PDB entry 8VVE | electron microscopy, 3.30 A resolution | chains C and B of the 5 polymer chains in the assembly

Chain C:
Protein: Guanine nucleotide-binding protein G(I)/G(S)/G(T) subunit beta-1
Organism: Homo sapiens
UniProt: P62873 (GBB1_HUMAN); numbering as in UniProt (aligned over 1-340)
Amino-acid sequence (340 residues; each row starts with the number of its first residue):
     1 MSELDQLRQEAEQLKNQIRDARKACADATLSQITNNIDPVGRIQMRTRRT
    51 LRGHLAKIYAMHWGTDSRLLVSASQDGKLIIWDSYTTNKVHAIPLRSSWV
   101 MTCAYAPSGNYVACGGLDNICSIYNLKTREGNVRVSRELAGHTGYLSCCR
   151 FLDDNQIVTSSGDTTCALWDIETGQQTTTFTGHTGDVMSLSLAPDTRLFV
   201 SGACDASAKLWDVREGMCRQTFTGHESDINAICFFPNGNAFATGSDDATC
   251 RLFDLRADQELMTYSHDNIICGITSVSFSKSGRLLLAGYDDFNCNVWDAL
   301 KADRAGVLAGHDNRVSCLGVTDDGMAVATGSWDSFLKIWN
Not modelled in the structure: 1
Curated features (UniProtKB/Swiss-Prot):
  - modified residue: Ser2 (N-acetylserine), His266 (Phosphohistidine)
  - natural variant: Leu30 (L30F: In MRD42; uncertain significance), Arg52 (R52G: In MRD42), Gly64 (G64V: In MRD42), Asp76 (D76E: In MRD42; D76G: In MRD42), Gly77 (G77S: In MRD42), Lys78 (K78R: In MRD42), Ile80 (I80N: In MRD42; I80T: In MRD42), His91 (H91R: In MRD42; uncertain significance), Ala92 (A92T: In MRD42), Pro94 (P94S: In MRD42), Leu95 (L95P: In MRD42), Arg96 (R96L: In MRD42), 5 further natural variant entries in UniProt

Chain B:
Protein: Guanine nucleotide-binding protein G(i) subunit alpha-1
Organism: Homo sapiens
UniProt: P63096 (GNAI1_HUMAN); residues 1-354 here = UniProt positions 1-354
Amino-acid sequence (354 residues; row label = number of the first residue in the row):
     1 MGCTLSAEDKAAVERSKMIDRNLREDGEKAAREVKLLLLGAGESGKSTIV
    51 KQMKIIHEAGYSEEECKQYKAVVYSNTIQSIIAIIRAMGRLKIDFGDSAR
   101 ADDARQLFVLAGAAEEGFMTAELAGVIKRLWKDSGVQACFNRSREYQLND
   151 SAAYYLNDLDRIAQPNYIPTQQDVLRTRVKTTGIVETHFTFKDLHFKMFD
   201 VGGQRSERKKWIHCFEGVTAIIFCVALSDYDLVLAEDEEMNRMHESMKLF
   251 DSICNNKWFTDTSIILFLNKKDLFEEKIKKSPLTICYPEYAGSNTYEEAA
   301 AYIQCQFEDLNKRKDTKEIYTHFTCATDTKNVQFVFDAVTDVIIKNNLKD
   351 CGLF
Not modelled in the structure: 1-4, 54-179
Curated features (UniProtKB/Swiss-Prot):
  - region: Lys35 to Thr48 (G1 motif), Asp173 to Thr181 (G2 motif), Phe196 to Arg205 (G3 motif), Ile265 to Asp272 (G4 motif), Thr324 to Thr329 (G5 motif)
  - binding site (GTP): Glu43 to Thr48, Ser151, Leu175 to Thr181, Asp200 to Gln204, Asn269 to Asp272, Ala326
  - binding site (Mg(2+)): Ser47, Thr181
  - modified residue: Arg178 (ADP-ribosylarginine), Gln204 (Deamidated glutamine), Cys351 (ADP-ribosylcysteine)
  - lipidation: Gly2 (N-myristoyl glycine), Cys3 (S-palmitoyl cysteine)
  - natural variant: Gly40 (G40C: In NEDHISB; G40R: In NEDHISB), Gly45 (G45D: In NEDHISB), Thr48 (T48I: In NEDHISB; T48K: In NEDHISB), Gln52 (Q52P: In NEDHISB), Ser75 (deletion: In NEDHISB; uncertain significance), Gln172 (deletion: In NEDHISB), Asp173 (D173V: In NEDHISB), Glu186 to Phe189 (deletion: In NEDHISB; uncertain significance), Cys224 (C224Y: In NEDHISB), Lys270 (K270N: In NEDHISB; K270R: In NEDHISB), Asp272 (D272G: In NEDHISB), Ala326 (A326P: In NEDHISB), 1 further natural variant entry in UniProt
  - mutagenesis: Gly42 (G42R: Abolishes switch to an activated conformation and dissociation from beta and gamma subunits upon GTP binding. Abolishes interaction with RGS family members), Glu116 (E116L: Enhances interaction (inactive GDP-bound) with RGS14), Gln147 (Q147L: Enhances interaction (inactive GDP-bound) with RGS14), Glu245 (E245L: Enhances interaction (inactive GDP-bound) with RGS14)

Interface between chain C and chain B:
Residue-residue contacts (50; chain C residue first):
  Gly53(C) - Asp20(B)
  Gly53(C) - Leu23(B)
  Leu55(C) - Leu23(B)
  Leu55(C) - Gly27(B)
  Lys57(C) - His213(B)
  Lys57(C) - Glu216(B)
  Tyr59(C) - His213(B)  hydrogen bond
  Tyr59(C) - Cys214(B)
  Lys78(C) - Leu23(B)
  Ile80(C) - Leu23(B)  hydrophobic
  Asn88(C) - Val13(B)
  Asn88(C) - Ser16(B)
  Lys89(C) - Ser16(B)
  Lys89(C) - Ile19(B)
  Lys89(C) - Asp20(B)  salt bridge
  Lys89(C) - Leu23(B)
  Val90(C) - Arg15(B)  hydrogen bond (backbone-side chain)
  Val90(C) - Ile19(B)
  His91(C) - Arg15(B)
  Ala92(C) - Ile19(B)  hydrophobic
  Arg96(C) - Thr181(B)
  Trp99(C) - Ile184(B)
  Trp99(C) - Phe199(B)  hydrophobic
  Trp99(C) - Cys214(B)
  Trp99(C) - Phe215(B)  hydrophobic
  Leu117(C) - Gly183(B)
  Leu117(C) - Ile184(B)  hydrogen bond (backbone-backbone)
  Leu117(C) - Gln204(B)
  Leu117(C) - Trp211(B)  hydrophobic
  Leu117(C) - Cys214(B)  hydrophobic
  Asp118(C) - Thr181(B)
  Asn119(C) - Thr182(B)  hydrogen bond (side chain-backbone)
  Asn119(C) - Gly183(B)
  Asn119(C) - Gln204(B)  hydrogen bond
  His142(C) - Thr182(B)  hydrogen bond (backbone-side chain)
  Thr143(C) - Thr182(B)
  Thr143(C) - Gln204(B)
  Gly144(C) - Gln204(B)
  Tyr145(C) - Gln204(B)  hydrogen bond (backbone-side chain)
  Tyr145(C) - Ser206(B)
  Tyr145(C) - Lys210(B)
  Tyr145(C) - Trp211(B)
  Gly162(C) - Ser206(B)
  Asp186(C) - Ser206(B)
  Asp186(C) - Glu207(B)
  Met188(C) - Lys210(B)  hydrogen bond
  Cys204(C) - Glu207(B)
  Asp228(C) - Lys210(B)  salt bridge
  Asn230(C) - Lys210(B)
  Trp332(C) - His213(B)
Other interface residues (no listed pair), chain C (30 interface residues in all): Ile120, Asp246, Arg314
Other interface residues (no listed pair), chain B (27 interface residues in all): Asp9, Asp26, Glu28, Lys180, Lys209, Trp258

Summary:
The interface between chain C and chain B involves 30 residues on one side and 27 on the other, with 8
hydrogen bonds and 2 salt bridges. Polar pairs include Lys89(C)-Asp20(B), Asp228(C)-Lys210(B) and
Tyr59(C)-His213(B).
Chain C is Guanine nucleotide-binding protein G(I)/G(S)/G(T) subunit beta-1 and chain B is Guanine
nucleotide-binding protein G(i) subunit alpha-1, both from Homo sapiens; the structure, Kappa opioid
receptor:Galphai protein in complex with inverse agonist norBNI, was determined by electron microscopy
together with 8VVF, 8VVG and 9D61 from the same study.
